Entry 3KEC (X-ray diffraction, 2.05 A resolution); this record covers chain A.

== Chain A ==
Molecule: Collagenase 3
Organism: Homo sapiens
Notes: EC 3.4.24.-; fragment: catalytic domain
UniProt: P45452 (MMP13_HUMAN); numbering as in UniProt (aligned over 105-267)
Amino-acid sequence (167 residues; each row starts with the number of its first residue):
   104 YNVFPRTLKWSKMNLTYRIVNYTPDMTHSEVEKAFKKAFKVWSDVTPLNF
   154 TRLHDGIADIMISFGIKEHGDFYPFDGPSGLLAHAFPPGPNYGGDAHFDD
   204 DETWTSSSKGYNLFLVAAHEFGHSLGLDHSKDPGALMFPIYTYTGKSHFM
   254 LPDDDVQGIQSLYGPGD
Sequence notes: expression tag (104, 268-270)
UniProt features mapped onto this chain:
  - active site: E223
  - binding site (Ca(2+)): D128, D162, D179, G180, S182, L184, N194, G196, D198, D202, D203, E205
  - binding site (Zn(2+)): H172, D174, H187, H200, H222, H226, H232, M240
  - glycosylation (N-linked (GlcNAc...) asparagine): N117, N152
  - natural variant: W207 (W207G: In MDST), H232 (H232N: In MANDP1)
  - mutagenesis: E223 (E223A: Abolishes enzyme activity)
Ion coordination: Ca2+ site 1: D128, D203, E205; Ca2+ site 2: D162, N194, G196, D198; Zn2+ site 1: H172, D174, H187, H200; Ca2+ site 3: D179, G180, S182, L184, D202, E205; Zn2+ site 2: H222, H226, H232 (together with acetohydroxamic acid)
Ligand contacts:
  - 3KE (4-{[({3-[2-(4-methoxybenzyl)-2H-tetrazol-5-yl]phenyl}carbonyl)amino]methyl}benzoic acid): K140, L185, N215, F217, L218, V219, H222, E223, G237, A238, L239, F241, P242, I243, Y244, T245, Y246, T247, G248, K249, S250, H251, F252, M253, P255
  - acetohydroxamic acid (HAE): L184, A186, H187, H222, E223, H226, H232, P242

== In short ==
Bound to chain A: compound 3KE and acetohydroxamic acid. D162, N194, G196 and D198 form the Ca2+ site 2. D128,
D203 and E205 coordinate Ca2+ site 1. Curated annotation (UniProt) lists active-site residue E223, 12
Ca2+-binding residues, 8 Zn2+-binding residues and one mutagenesis site.
Chain A is Collagenase 3 (Homo sapiens); the structure, Crystal Structure of Human MMP-13 complexed with a
phenyl-2H-tetrazole compound, was determined by X-ray diffraction together with 3KEJ and 3KEK from the same
study.
